PDB entry 8UT8 | electron microscopy, 3.20 A resolution | chains A and E of the 8 polymer chains in the assembly

[Chain A (and E)]
Name: Hemagglutinin HA1 chain
Organism: Influenza A virus
Notes: chain E of this document is another copy of the same molecule, construct and numbering; everything in this record applies to it too
Reference sequence: V5IRV0 (V5IRV0_9INFA); residues 1-316 here = UniProt positions 1-316
Sequence (317 residues; each row starts with the number of its first residue):
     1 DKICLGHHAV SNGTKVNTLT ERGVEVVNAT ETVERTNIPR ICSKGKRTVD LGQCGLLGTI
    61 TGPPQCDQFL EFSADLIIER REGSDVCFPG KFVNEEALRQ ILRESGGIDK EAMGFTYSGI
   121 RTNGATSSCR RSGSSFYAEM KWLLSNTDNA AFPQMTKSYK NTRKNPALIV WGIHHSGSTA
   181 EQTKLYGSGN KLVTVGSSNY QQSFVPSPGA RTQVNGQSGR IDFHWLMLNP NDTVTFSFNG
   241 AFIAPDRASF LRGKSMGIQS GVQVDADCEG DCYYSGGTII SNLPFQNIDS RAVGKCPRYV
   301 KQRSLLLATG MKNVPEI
Differences from the reference sequence: conflict Phe-88 (Tyr in V5IRV0); expression tag (317)
Disulfide bonds: Cys-42/Cys-268, Cys-54/Cys-66, Cys-87/Cys-129, Cys-272/Cys-296
Covalent attachments: N-acetylglucosamine (NAG) linked to Asn-28
Ligand contacts: N-acetylglucosamine (NAG; 2-acetamido-2-deoxy-beta-D-glucopyranose): Lys-160, Asn-161, Asn-231

[Interface between chain A and chain E]
Residue-residue contacts (19):
  Thr-156(A) with Ala-210(E)
  Leu-192(A) with Ser-207(E); Pro-208(E)
  Thr-194(A) with Ser-207(E); Pro-208(E); Gly-209(E); Arg-211(E)
  Ser-197(A) with Thr-212(E)
  Ser-198(A) with Thr-212(E); Val-214(E)
  Asn-199(A) with Lys-91(E)
  Gln-201(A) with Arg-211(E), hydrogen bond
  Ser-203(A) with Ser-207(E), hydrogen bond
  Thr-233(A) with Thr-212(E)
  Thr-235(A) with Ala-210(E); Arg-211(E); Thr-212(E)
  Ser-237(A) with Gly-209(E); Ala-210(E)

[Overview]
11 residues of chain A face 8 of chain E across their interface; the contacts include 2 hydrogen bonds. Among
the polar pairs are Gln-201(A)/Arg-211(E) and Ser-203(A)/Ser-207(E). Ligands of chain A: N-acetylglucosamine.
Covalently linked N-acetylglucosamine: at Asn-28(A).
Chain A and chain E are both Hemagglutinin HA1 chain (Influenza A virus); the structure, CryoEM structure of
A/Shanghai/1/2013 H7 in complex with polyclonal Fab from mice immunized with H7 stem ..., was determined by
electron microscopy (same publication as 8UT4, 8UT6, 8UT7, 8UT9 and 8UWA).
